Entry 7W9L (electron microscopy, 3.50 A resolution); this record covers chains A and C of the 3 polymer chains in the assembly.

# Chain A
Name: Sodium channel protein type 9 subunit alpha
Source organism: Homo sapiens
Reference sequence: Q15858 (SCN9A_HUMAN); numbering as in UniProt (aligned over 1-1988)
Chain sequence (2031 residues; row label = number of the first residue in the row; numbers below 1 keep their minus sign (Met-42 is residue -42)):
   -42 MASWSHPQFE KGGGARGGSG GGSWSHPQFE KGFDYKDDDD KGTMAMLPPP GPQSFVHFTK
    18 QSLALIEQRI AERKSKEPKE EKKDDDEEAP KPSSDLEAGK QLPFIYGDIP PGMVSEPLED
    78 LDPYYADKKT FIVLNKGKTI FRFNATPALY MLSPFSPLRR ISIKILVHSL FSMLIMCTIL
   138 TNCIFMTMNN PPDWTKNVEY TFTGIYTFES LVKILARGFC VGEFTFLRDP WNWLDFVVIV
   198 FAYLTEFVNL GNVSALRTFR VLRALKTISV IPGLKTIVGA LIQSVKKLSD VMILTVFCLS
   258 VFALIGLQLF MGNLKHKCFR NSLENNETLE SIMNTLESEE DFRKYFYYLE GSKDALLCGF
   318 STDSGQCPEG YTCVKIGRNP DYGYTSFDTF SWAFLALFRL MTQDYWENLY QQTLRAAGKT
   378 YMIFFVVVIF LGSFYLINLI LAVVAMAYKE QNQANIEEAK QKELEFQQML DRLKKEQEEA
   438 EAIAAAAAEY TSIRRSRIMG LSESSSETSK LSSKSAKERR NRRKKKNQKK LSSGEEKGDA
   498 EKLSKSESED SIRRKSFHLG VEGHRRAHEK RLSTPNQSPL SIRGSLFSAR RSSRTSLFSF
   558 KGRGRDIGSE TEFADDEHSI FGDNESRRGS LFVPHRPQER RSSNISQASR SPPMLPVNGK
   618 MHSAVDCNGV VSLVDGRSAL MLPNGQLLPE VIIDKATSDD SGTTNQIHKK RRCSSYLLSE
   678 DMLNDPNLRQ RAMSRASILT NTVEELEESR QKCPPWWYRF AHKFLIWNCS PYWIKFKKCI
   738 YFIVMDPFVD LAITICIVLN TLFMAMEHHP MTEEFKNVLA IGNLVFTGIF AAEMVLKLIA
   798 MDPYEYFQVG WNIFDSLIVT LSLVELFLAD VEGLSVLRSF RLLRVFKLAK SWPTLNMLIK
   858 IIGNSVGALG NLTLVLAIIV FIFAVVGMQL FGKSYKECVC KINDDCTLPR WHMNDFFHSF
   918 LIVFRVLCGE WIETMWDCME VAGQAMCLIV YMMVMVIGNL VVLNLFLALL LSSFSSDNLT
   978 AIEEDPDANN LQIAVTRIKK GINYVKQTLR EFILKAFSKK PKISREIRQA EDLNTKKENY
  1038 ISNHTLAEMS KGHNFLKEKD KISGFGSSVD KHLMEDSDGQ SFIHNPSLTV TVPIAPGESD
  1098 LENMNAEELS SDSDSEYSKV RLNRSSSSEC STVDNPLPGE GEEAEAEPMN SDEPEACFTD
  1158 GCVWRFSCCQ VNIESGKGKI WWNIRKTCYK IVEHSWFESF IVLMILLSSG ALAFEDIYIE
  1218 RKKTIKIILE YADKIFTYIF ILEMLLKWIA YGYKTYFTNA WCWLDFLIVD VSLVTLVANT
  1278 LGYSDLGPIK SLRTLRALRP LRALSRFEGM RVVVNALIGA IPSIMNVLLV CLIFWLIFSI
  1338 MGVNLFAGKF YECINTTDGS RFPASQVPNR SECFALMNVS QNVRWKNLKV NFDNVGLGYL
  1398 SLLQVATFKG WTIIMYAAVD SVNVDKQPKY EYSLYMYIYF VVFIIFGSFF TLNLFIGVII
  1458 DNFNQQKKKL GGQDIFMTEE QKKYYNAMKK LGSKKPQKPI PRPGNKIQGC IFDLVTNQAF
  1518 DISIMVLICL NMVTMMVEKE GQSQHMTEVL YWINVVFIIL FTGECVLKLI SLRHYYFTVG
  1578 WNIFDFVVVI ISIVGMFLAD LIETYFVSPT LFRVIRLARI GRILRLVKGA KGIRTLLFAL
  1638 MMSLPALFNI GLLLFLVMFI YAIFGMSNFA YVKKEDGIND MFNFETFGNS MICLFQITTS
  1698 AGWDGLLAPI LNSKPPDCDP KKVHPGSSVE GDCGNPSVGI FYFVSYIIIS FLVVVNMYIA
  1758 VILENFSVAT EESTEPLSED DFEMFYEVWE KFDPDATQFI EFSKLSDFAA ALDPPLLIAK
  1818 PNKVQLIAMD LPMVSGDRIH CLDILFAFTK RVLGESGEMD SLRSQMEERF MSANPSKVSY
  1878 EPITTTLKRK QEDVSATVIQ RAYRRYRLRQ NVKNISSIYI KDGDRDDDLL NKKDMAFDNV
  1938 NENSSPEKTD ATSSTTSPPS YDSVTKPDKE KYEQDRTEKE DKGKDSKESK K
Disordered / not traced: -42 to 7, 35-46, 436-727, 1015-1174, 1892-1988
Differences from the reference sequence: expression tag (-42 to 0); engineered mutation Lys406 (Glu in Q15858)
Cystine bridges: Cys275-Cys324, Cys315-Cys330, Cys897-Cys903, Cys935-Cys944, Cys1350-Cys1370, Cys1715-Cys1730
Glycans and other covalent adducts: N-acetylglucosamine (NAG) linked to Asn283, Asn1352, Asn1366, Asn1375
Small-molecule neighbours:
  - 9Z9 ((3beta,14beta,17beta,25R)-3-[4-methoxy-3-(methoxymethyl)butoxy]spirost-5-en): Leu398, Ala402, Lys406, Gln410, Leu960, Phe963, Leu964, Leu967, Leu968, Leu1449, Ile1453, Ile1457, Tyr1755, Ile1759, Phe1763
  - 1-O-octadecyl-sn-glycero-3-phosphocholine (LPE), molecule 1: Ile250, Val253, Phe254, Ser257, Met1522, Met1529, Leu1623, Gly1626
  - 1-O-octadecyl-sn-glycero-3-phosphocholine (LPE), molecule 2: Asp320, Lys376, Thr377, Met379, Val383, Gly1648, Phe1652, Met1655, Asn1686, Met1688, Phe1692
  - 1-O-octadecyl-sn-glycero-3-phosphocholine (LPE), molecule 3: Phe387, Glu1305, Thr1475, Glu1477, Gln1478, Tyr1481, Met1485, Leu1641, Pro1642, Leu1644, Phe1645, Met1754
  - 1-O-octadecyl-sn-glycero-3-phosphocholine (LPE), molecule 4: Leu759, Met763, His765, Phe772
  - 1-O-octadecyl-sn-glycero-3-phosphocholine (LPE), molecule 5: Trp1178, Trp1179, Arg1182, Tyr1250
  - 1-O-octadecyl-sn-glycero-3-phosphocholine (LPE), molecule 6: Leu1203, Ser1206, Gly1207, Ala1210, Phe1211, Lys1219, Ala1300, Phe1304, Met1307, Leu1649, Leu1653, Phe1684
  - 1-O-octadecyl-sn-glycero-3-phosphocholine (LPE), molecule 7: Asp1213, Tyr1215, Arg1218, Thr1683, Phe1684, Gly1685
  - 1-O-octadecyl-sn-glycero-3-phosphocholine (LPE), molecule 8: Asn1256, Ala1257, Trp1258, Leu1261, Leu1292, Leu1295, Leu1298, Leu1301, Arg1308, Val1311, Asn1312
  - 1-O-octadecyl-sn-glycero-3-phosphocholine (LPE), molecule 9: Leu1295, Leu1298, Leu1301, Val1311, Leu1650, Leu1653, Val1654, Ile1657, Tyr1658, Phe1661, Val1735, Phe1738, Tyr1739, Ser1742, Ile1746
  - 1-O-octadecyl-sn-glycero-3-phosphocholine (LPE), molecule 10: Tyr1481, Ala1484, Met1485, Met1638, Leu1641
  - 1-O-octadecyl-sn-glycero-3-phosphocholine (LPE), molecule 11: Ser1710, Pro1733, Ser1734, Ile1737, Phe1738, Val1741, Ser1742, Ile1745
  - phosphatidyl serine (P5S; O-[(R)-{[(2R)-2,3-bis(octadecanoyloxy)propyl]oxy}(hydroxy)phosphoryl]-L-serine), molecule 1: Leu388, Gly1489, Ser1490, Lys1492, Gly1577, Trp1578, Phe1581, Leu1621, Val1624, Arg1631, Leu1634, Phe1635, Leu1637, Met1638, Leu1641
  - phosphatidyl serine (P5S), molecule 2: Trp1178, Trp1179, Arg1182, Tyr1186, Leu1242, Trp1245, Ile1246, Ala1247, Tyr1248, Gly1249, Tyr1250, Lys1251, Thr1252
  - phosphatidyl serine (P5S), molecule 3: Ile1567, His1571, Phe1574
Swiss-Prot annotation at these positions:
  - site (Is directly targeted by the spider protoxin-II): Glu822, Asp827
  - modified residue: Ser1490 (Phosphoserine)
  - glycosylation (N-linked (GlcNAc...) asparagine): Asn209, Asn283, Asn1352, Asn1366, Asn1375
  - natural variant: Gln10 (Q10R: In PERYTHM), Ile62 (I62V: Found in a patient with febrile seizures; uncertain significance), Pro149 (P149Q: Found in a patient with febrile seizures; uncertain significance), Phe216 (F216S: In PERYTHM), Ser241 (S241T: In PERYTHM), Asn395 (N395K: In PERYTHM), Asn641 (N641Y: Found in patients with febrile seizures plus; uncertain significance), Cys710 (C710Y: Found in a patient with severe myoclonic epilepsy in infancy; uncertain significance), Ile859 (I859T: In PERYTHM), Leu869 (L869F: In PERYTHM; L869H: In PERYTHM), Arg907 (R907Q: In CIP), Arg1007 (R1007C: In PEXPD), 11 further natural variant entries in UniProt
  - mutagenesis: Glu764 (E764Q: 5-fold less blocked by the spider huwentoxin-IV), Ile778 (I778A: 5-fold less inhibited by the spider protoxin-II), Glu822 (E822A: No change in inhibition (IC(50)) by the spider protoxin-II, but has a significant impact on channel activation by shifiting the V(50) towart 0 mV when targeted by protoxin-II ...), Leu823 (L823A: 9-fold less inhibited by the spider protoxin-II), Phe824 (F824A: 4-fold less inhibited by the spider protoxin-II; F824C: Less inhibited by the spider protoxin-II), Leu825 (L825A: No change in inhibition by the spider protoxin-II; L825C: 19-fold less blocked by the spider huwentoxin-IV), Ala826 (A826L: 8-fold less inhibited by the spider protoxin-II), Asp827 (D827A: 13-fold less blocked by the spider huwentoxin-IV, 3-fold less inhibited by the spider protoxin-II, and has a significant impact on channel activation by shifiting the V(50) towart 0 mV when ...), Glu829 (E829C: 400-fold less blocked by the spider huwentoxin-IV), Thr1409 to Ile1410 (Important increase in inhibition by saxitoxin and little increase in inhibition by tetrodotoxin), Ser1490 (S1490A: Abolishes stimulation by agents that stimulate PKC activity; S1490D/E: Increases current amplitude), Asp1597 (D1597A: Decrease of the inhibition of fast inactivation produced by scorpion alpha-toxins CvIV4 and AaH2 on this channel), 2 further mutagenesis entries in UniProt

# Chain C
Name: Sodium channel subunit beta-2
Source organism: Homo sapiens
Reference sequence: O60939 (SCN2B_HUMAN); residues 1-215 here = UniProt positions 1-215
Chain sequence (215 residues; row label = number of the first residue in the row):
     1 MHRDAWLPRP AFSLTGLSLF FSLVPPGRSM EVTVPATLNV LNGSDARLPC TFNSCYTVNH
    61 KQFSLNWTYQ ECNNCSEEMF LQFRMKIINL KLERFQDRVE FSGNPSKYDV SVMLRNVQPE
   121 DEGIYNCYIM NPPDRHRGHG KIHLQVLMEE PPERDSTVAV IVGASVGGFL AVVILVLMVV
   181 KCVRRKKEQK LSTDDLKTEE EGKTDGEGNP DDGAK
Disordered / not traced: 1-29, 149-215
Cystine bridges: Cys50-Cys127, Cys72-Cys75
Swiss-Prot annotation at these positions:
  - site (Binds SCN2A): Tyr56, Arg135
  - modified residue: Ser192 (Phosphoserine), Thr204 (Phosphothreonine)
  - glycosylation (N-linked (GlcNAc...) asparagine): Asn42, Asn66, Asn74
  - natural variant: Arg28 (R28Q: In ATFB14; R28W: In ATFB14), Asp211 (D211G: Found in a patient with Brugada syndrome; uncertain significance)
  - mutagenesis: Cys55 (C55A/S: Does not bind alpha subunit. Loss of ability to protect alpha subunit from inhibition by the spider protoxin-II)

# Chain A / chain C interface
Inter-chain disulfides: Cys895(A)-Cys55(C)
Pairs across the interface - 12 pairs, chain A then chain C:
  Glu294(A) with Lys61(C), salt bridge
  Glu894(A) with Asn53(C); Tyr56(C)
  Cys895(A) with Cys55(C), disulfide; Tyr56(C)
  Val896(A) with Tyr56(C), hydrogen bond (backbone-side chain)
  Cys897(A) with Tyr56(C), hydrogen bond (backbone-side chain); Pro133(C), hydrogen bond (side chain-backbone)
  Lys898(A) with Tyr56(C), hydrogen bond (backbone-side chain)
  Asp902(A) with Arg135(C)
  Cys903(A) with Pro133(C); Arg135(C), hydrogen bond (backbone-side chain)
Interface residues without a listed pair, chain A (9 interface residues in all): Val938
Interface residues without a listed pair, chain C (8 interface residues in all): Ser54, Asn59

# In short
9 residues of chain A and 8 residues of chain C are in contact, with 1 disulfide bond, 5 hydrogen bonds and 1
salt bridge. Polar pairs include Glu294(A)-Lys61(C), Val896(A)-Tyr56(C) and Cys897(A)-Tyr56(C).
Chain A is Sodium channel protein type 9 subunit alpha and chain C is Sodium channel subunit beta-2, both from
Homo sapiens; the structure, Cryo-EM structure of human Nav1.7(E406K)-beta1-beta2 complex, was determined by
electron microscopy together with 7W9K, 7W9M, 7W9P and 7W9T from the same study.
